Entry 5OL4 (X-ray diffraction, 1.28 A resolution); this record covers chains A and C of the 3 polymer chains in the assembly.

# Chain A
Name: Urease subunit gamma
Organism: Sporosarcina pasteurii
Notes: EC 3.5.1.5
UniProt: A0A0H3YGY5 (A0A0H3YGY5_SPOPA); residues 1-100 here = UniProt positions 1-100
Amino-acid sequence (100 residues; row label = number of the first residue in the row):
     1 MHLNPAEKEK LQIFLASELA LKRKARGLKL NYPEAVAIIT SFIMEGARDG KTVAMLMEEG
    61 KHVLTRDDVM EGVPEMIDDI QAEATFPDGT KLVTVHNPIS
Modified / non-standard residues: Met1 (N-carboxymethionine; CXM)

# Chain C
Name: Urease subunit alpha
Organism: Sporosarcina pasteurii
Notes: EC 3.5.1.5
UniProt: A0A0H3YL32 (A0A0H3YL32_SPOPA); residue numbers follow UniProt; this construct covers 1-570
Amino-acid sequence (570 residues; row label = number of the first residue in the row):
     1 MKINRQQYAE SYGPTVGDQV RLADTDLWIE VEKDYTTYGD EANFGGGKVL REGMGENGTY
    61 TRTENVLDLL LTNALILDYT GIYKADIGVK DGYIVGIGKG GNPDIMDGVT PNMIVGTATE
   121 VIAAEGKIVT AGGIDTHVHF INPDQVDVAL ANGITTLFGG GTGPAEGSKA TTVTPGPWNI
   181 EKMLKSTEGL PINVGILGKG HGSSIAPIME QIDAGAAGLK IHEDWGATPA SIDRSLTVAD
   241 EADVQVAIHS DTLNEAGFLE DTLRAINGRV IHSFHVEGAG GGHAPDIMAM AGHPNVLPSS
   301 TNPTRPFTVN TIDEHLDMLM VCHHLKQNIP EDVAFADSRI RPETIAAEDI LHDLGIISMM
   361 STDALAMGRA GEMVLRTWQT ADKMKKQRGP LAEEKNGSDN FRAKRYVSKY TINPAIAQGI
   421 AHEVGSIEEG KFADLVLWEP KFFGVKADRV IKGGIIAYAQ IGDPSASIPT PQPVMGRRMY
   481 GTVGDLIHDT NITFMSKSSI QQGVPAKLGL KRRIGTVKNC RNIGKKDMKW NDVTTDIDIN
   541 PETYEVKVDG EVLTCEPVKE LPMAQRYFLF
Modified / non-standard residues: Lys220 (lysine nz-carboxylic acid; KCX)
Bound ions: Ni2+ site 1: His137, His139, Lys220, Asp363 (together with Phosphoramidothioic O,O-acid); Ni2+ site 2: Lys220, His249, His275 (together with Phosphoramidothioic O,O-acid)
Small-molecule neighbours: Phosphoramidothioic O,O-acid (9XN): His137, His139, Ala170, Lys220, His222, His249, His275, Gly280, Cys322, His323, Arg339, Asp363, Ala366, Met367

# Chain A / chain C interface
Pairs across the interface - 38 pairs, chain A then chain C:
  Ala6(A) - Ser465(C)
  Glu9(A) - Pro464(C)
  Glu9(A) - Pro473(C)
  Glu9(A) - Arg477(C)  salt bridge
  Lys10(A) - Asp463(C)  salt bridge
  Gln12(A) - Met475(C)
  Ile13(A) - Gln472(C)
  Ile13(A) - Pro473(C)
  Leu19(A) - Phe570(C)  hydrophobic
  Arg23(A) - Leu569(C)  hydrogen bond (side chain-backbone)
  Arg23(A) - Phe570(C)
  Asn31(A) - Gln565(C)  hydrogen bond (side chain-backbone)
  Asn31(A) - Arg566(C)
  Asn31(A) - Phe568(C)  hydrogen bond (side chain-backbone)
  Tyr32(A) - Phe442(C)  hydrophobic
  Tyr32(A) - Arg566(C)  hydrogen bond (backbone-backbone)
  Pro33(A) - Arg566(C)
  Pro33(A) - Tyr567(C)
  Pro33(A) - Phe568(C)
  Pro33(A) - Leu569(C)
  Glu34(A) - Leu569(C)
  Val36(A) - Gln472(C)
  Thr40(A) - Gln472(C)
  Met70(A) - Gln565(C)
  Met70(A) - Arg566(C)
  Glu71(A) - Arg566(C)  hydrogen bond (backbone-side chain)
  Val73(A) - Arg566(C)
  Met76(A) - Lys441(C)  hydrogen bond (backbone-side chain)
  Met76(A) - Arg566(C)
  Met76(A) - Tyr567(C)  hydrophobic
  Gln81(A) - Ile468(C)
  Gln81(A) - Thr470(C)  hydrogen bond
  Gln81(A) - Pro471(C)
  Gln81(A) - Gln472(C)  hydrogen bond (backbone-backbone)
  Glu83(A) - Ala466(C)
  Glu83(A) - Ser467(C)  hydrogen bond
  Leu92(A) - Ser467(C)
  Leu92(A) - Pro471(C)  hydrophobic
Other interface residues (no listed pair), chain A (24 interface residues in all): Ala16, Met44, Asp78, Ala82

# In short
24 residues of chain A face 20 of chain C across their interface; the contacts include 9 hydrogen bonds and 2
salt bridges. Among the polar pairs are Glu9(A)-Arg477(C), Lys10(A)-Asp463(C) and Arg23(A)-Leu569(C). Ligands
of chain C: Phosphoramidothioic O,O-acid.
Here chain A is Urease subunit gamma and chain C is Urease subunit alpha, both from Sporosarcina pasteurii.
Entry 5OL4 (1.28 A resolution of Sporosarcina pasteurii urease inhibited in the presence of NBPT) was
determined by X-ray diffraction.
